PDB entry 9CAQ | electron microscopy, 3.20 A resolution | chains D and O of the 14 polymer chains in the assembly

[Chain D]
Name: DNA replication licensing factor MCM5
Source organism: Homo sapiens
Notes: EC 3.6.4.12
Reference sequence: P33992 (MCM5_HUMAN); numbering as in UniProt (aligned over 1-734)
Sequence (737 residues; row label = number of the first residue in the row; numbers below 1 keep their minus sign (Ser-2 is residue -2)):
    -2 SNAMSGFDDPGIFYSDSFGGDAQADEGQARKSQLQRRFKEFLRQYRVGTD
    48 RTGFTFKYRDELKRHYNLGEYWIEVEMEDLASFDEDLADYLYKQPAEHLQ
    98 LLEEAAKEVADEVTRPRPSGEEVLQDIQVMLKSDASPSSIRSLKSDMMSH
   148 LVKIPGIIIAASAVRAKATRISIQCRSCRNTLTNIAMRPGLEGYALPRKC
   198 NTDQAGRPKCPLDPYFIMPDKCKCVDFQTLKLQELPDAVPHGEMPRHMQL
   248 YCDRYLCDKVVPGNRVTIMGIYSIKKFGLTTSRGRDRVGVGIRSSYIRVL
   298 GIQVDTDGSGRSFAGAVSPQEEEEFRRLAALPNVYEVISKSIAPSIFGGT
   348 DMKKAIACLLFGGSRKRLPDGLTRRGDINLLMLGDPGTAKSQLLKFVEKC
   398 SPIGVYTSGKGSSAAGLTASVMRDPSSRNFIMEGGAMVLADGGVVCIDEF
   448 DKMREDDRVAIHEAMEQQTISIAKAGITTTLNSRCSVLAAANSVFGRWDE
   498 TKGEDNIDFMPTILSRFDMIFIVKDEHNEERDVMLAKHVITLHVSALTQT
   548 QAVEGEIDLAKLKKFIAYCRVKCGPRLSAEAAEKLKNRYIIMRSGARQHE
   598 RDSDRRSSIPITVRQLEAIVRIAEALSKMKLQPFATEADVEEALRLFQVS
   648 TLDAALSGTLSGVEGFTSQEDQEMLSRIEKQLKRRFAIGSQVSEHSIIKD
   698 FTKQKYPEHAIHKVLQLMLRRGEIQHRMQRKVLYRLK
Not modelled in the structure: -2 to 1, 17-24, 278-285, 303-314, 543-554, 656-734
Differences from the reference sequence: expression tag (-2 to 0)
Curated features (UniProtKB/Swiss-Prot):
  - binding site (ADP): Arg371
  - modified residue: Ser2 (N-acetylserine), Ser315 (Phosphoserine), Lys392 (N6-acetyllysine), Lys396 (N6-acetyllysine), Ser605 (Phosphoserine), Lys696 (N6-acetyllysine)
  - natural variant: Thr466 (T466I: In MGORS8)
Ion coordination: Zn2+: Cys172, Cys175, Cys197, Cys207; Mg2+ site 1: Ser388 (together with ADP); Mg2+ site 2: Glu460 (together with ADP) (shared with 1 residue of chain B)
Small-molecule neighbours:
  - ADP (adenosine-5'-diphosphate), molecule 1: Ser342, Ile343, Phe344, Asp382, Pro383, Gly384, Thr385, Ala386, Lys387, Ser388, Gln389, Leu532
  - ADP, molecule 2: Arg371, Glu460, Glu463, Gln464, Arg513, Val610, Arg611, Glu614

[Chain O]
Molecule: 44-nt DNA strand
Sequence (44 nucleotides; row label = number of the first residue in the row):
     2 AAAAAAAAAAAAAAAAAAAAAAATTTTTTTTTTTTTTTTTTTTT

[Chain D / chain O interface]
Contacting residue pairs (9; chain D residue first):
  Arg195(D) - DT25(O)  phosphate contact
  Arg195(D) - DT26(O)  salt bridge to the phosphate
  Lys196(D) - DA24(O)  sugar contact
  Lys196(D) - DT25(O)  salt bridge to the phosphate
  Lys206(D) - DA23(O)  salt bridge to the phosphate
  Leu209(D) - DT25(O)  base contact
  Asp210(D) - DT26(O)  base contact
  Thr277(D) - DT28(O)  base contact
  Ser423(D) - DT35(O)  base contact
Also at the interface, not in a pair above, chain D (9 interface residues in all): Asp200, Gly203
Also at the interface, not in a pair above, chain O (8 interface residues in all): DA22, DT36

[Overview]
9 residues of chain D face 8 of chain O across their interface; the contacts include 3 salt bridges. Among the
polar pairs are Arg195(D)-DT26(O), Lys196(D)-DT25(O) and Lys206(D)-DA23(O). Chain D binds ADP. From UniProt:
ADP-binding residue Arg371(D) on chain D.
Here chain D is DNA replication licensing factor MCM5 (Homo sapiens) and chain O is a 44-nt DNA strand. Entry
9CAQ (Cryo-EM structure of a human MCM2-7 double hexamer formed from independently loaded MCM2-7 single
hexamers) was determined by electron microscopy, deposited together with 8W0E, 8W0F, 8W0G and 8W0I.
